Entry 8Z1Z (electron microscopy, 3.26 A resolution); this record covers chains B and F of the 5 polymer chains in the assembly.

Chain B:
Protein: Dipeptide transport system permease protein DppC
Source organism: Escherichia coli K-12
UniProtKB: P0AEG1 (DPPC_ECOLI); numbering as in UniProt (aligned over 1-300)
Chain sequence (300 residues; each row starts with the number of its first residue):
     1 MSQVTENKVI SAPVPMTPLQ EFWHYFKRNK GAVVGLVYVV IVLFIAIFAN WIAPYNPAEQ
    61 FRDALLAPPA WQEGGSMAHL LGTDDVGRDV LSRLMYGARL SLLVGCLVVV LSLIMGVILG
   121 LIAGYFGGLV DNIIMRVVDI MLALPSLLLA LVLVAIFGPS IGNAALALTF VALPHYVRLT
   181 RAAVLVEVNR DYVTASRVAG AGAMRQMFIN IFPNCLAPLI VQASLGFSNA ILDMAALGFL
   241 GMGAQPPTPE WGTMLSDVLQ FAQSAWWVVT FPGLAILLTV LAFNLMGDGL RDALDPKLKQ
Unresolved in the structure: 1-10, 300

Chain F:
Protein: Dipeptide-binding protein
Source organism: Escherichia coli K-12
UniProtKB: P23847 (DPPA_ECOLI); residue numbers follow UniProt; this construct covers 1-535
Chain sequence (535 residues; numbered 1 to 535; the number before each row is that of its first residue):
     1 MRISLKKSGM LKLGLSLVAM TVAASVQAKT LVYCSEGSPE GFNPQLFTSG TTYDASSVPL
    61 YNRLVEFKIG TTEVIPGLAE KWEVSEDGKT YTFHLRKGVK WHDNKEFKPT RELNADDVVF
   121 SFDRQKNAQN PYHKVSGGSY EYFEGMGLPE LISEVKKVDD NTVQFVLTRP EAPFLADLAM
   181 DFASILSKEY ADAMMKAGTP EKLDLNPIGT GPFQLQQYQK DSRIRYKAFD GYWGTKPQID
   241 TLVFSITPDA SVRYAKLQKN ECQVMPYPNP ADIARMKQDK SINLMEMPGL NVGYLSYNVQ
   301 KKPLDDVKVR QALTYAVNKD AIIKAVYQGA GVSAKNLIPP TMWGYNDDVQ DYTYDPEKAK
   361 ALLKEAGLEK GFSIDLWAMP VQDPYNPNAR RMAEMIQADW AKVGVQAKIV TYEWGEYLKR
   421 AKDGEHQTVM MGWTGRNGDP DNFFATLFSC AASEQGSNYS KWCYKPFEDL IQPARATDDH
   481 NKRVELYKQA QVVMHDQAPA LIIAHSTVFE PVRKEVKGYV VDPLGKHHFE NVSIE
Unresolved in the structure: 1-28
Differences from the reference sequence: engineered mutation Asp383 (Arg in P23847), Arg436 (Asp in P23847)
Curated features (UniProtKB/Swiss-Prot):
  - binding site (glycyl-L-leucine): Thr48 to Gly50
Disulfide bonds: Cys34-Cys262

Chain B / chain F interface:
Residue-residue contacts (24):
  Glu59(B) with Lys402(F), salt bridge
  Gln60(B) with Glu394(F); Met395(F); Ala398(F)
  Arg62(B) with Met395(F); Asp399(F), salt bridge
  Asp85(B) with Ala325(F); Gln328(F), hydrogen bond
  Arg88(B) with Glu394(F), salt bridge
  Leu151(B) with Glu413(F)
  Gly238(B) with Arg390(F), hydrogen bond (backbone-side chain)
  Phe239(B) with Arg390(F), hydrogen bond (backbone-side chain)
  Leu240(B) with Arg390(F), hydrogen bond (backbone-side chain)
  Gly241(B) with Arg390(F); Thr411(F)
  Gln245(B) with Ile409(F)
  Pro246(B) with Glu394(F)
  Asp257(B) with Arg390(F), salt bridge; Arg391(F), salt bridge
  Gln260(B) with Asn269(F); Ala271(F)
  Phe261(B) with Ala271(F), hydrophobic; Gln328(F)
  Gln263(B) with Arg275(F)
Also at the interface, not in a pair above, chain B (22 interface residues in all): Leu65, Val86, Pro159, Met242, Pro247, Ser264
Also at the interface, not in a pair above, chain F (19 interface residues in all): Ala321, Lys324, Gln397, Tyr412

Overview:
22 residues of chain B and 19 residues of chain F are in contact; the contacts include 4 hydrogen bonds and 5
salt bridges. Polar contacts include Glu59(B)-Lys402(F), Arg62(B)-Asp399(F) and Arg88(B)-Glu394(F). UniProt
lists 3 glycyl-L-leucine-binding residues on chain F.
Chain B is Dipeptide transport system permease protein DppC and chain F is Dipeptide-binding protein, both
from Escherichia coli K-12; the structure, Cryo-EM structure of Escherichia coli DppAR383D+D436RBCDF in
pre-catalytic state, was determined by electron microscopy.
